PDB entry 6XM6 | X-ray diffraction, 1.45 A resolution | chain A

[Chain A]
Protein: Dioxygenase
From: Sphingobium sp. (strain NBRC 103272 / SYK-6)
Notes: EC 1.13.11.-
UniProt: G2IQT9 (G2IQT9_SPHSK); residues 1-489 here = UniProt positions 1-489
Chain sequence (489 residues; each row starts with the number of its first residue):
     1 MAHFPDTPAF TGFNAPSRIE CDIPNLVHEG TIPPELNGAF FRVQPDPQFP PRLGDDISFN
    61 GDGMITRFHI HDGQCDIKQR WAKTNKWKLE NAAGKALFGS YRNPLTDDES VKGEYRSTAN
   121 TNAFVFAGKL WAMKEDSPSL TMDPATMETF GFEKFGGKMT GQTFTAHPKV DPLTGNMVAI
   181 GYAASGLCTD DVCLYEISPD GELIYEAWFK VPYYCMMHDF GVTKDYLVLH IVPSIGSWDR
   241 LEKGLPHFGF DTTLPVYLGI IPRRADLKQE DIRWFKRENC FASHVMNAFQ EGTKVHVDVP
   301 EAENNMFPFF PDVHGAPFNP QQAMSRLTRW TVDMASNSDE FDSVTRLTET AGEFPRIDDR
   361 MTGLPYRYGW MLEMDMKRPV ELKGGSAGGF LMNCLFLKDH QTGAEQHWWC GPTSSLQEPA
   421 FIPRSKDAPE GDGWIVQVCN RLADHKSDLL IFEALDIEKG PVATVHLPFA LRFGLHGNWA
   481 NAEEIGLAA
Disordered / not traced: 1, 385-388
Ion coordination: Co2+: His-167, His-218, His-284, His-476
Reported in the primary citation:
  - mutagenesis - S283A: unchanged catalytic activity on lignostilbene
  - mutagenesis - S283A: decreased catalytic activity on O2
  - mutagenesis - S283F: decreased catalytic activity on lignostilbene

[Summary]
His-167, His-218, His-284 and His-476 form the Co2+ site. From the paper: S283A reduces catalytic activity on
O2; S283F reduces catalytic activity on lignostilbene.
Chain A is Dioxygenase (Sphingobium sp. (strain NBRC 103272 / SYK-6)); the structure, Crystal structure of
cobalt-bound LSD4 from Sphingobium sp. strain SYK-6, was determined by X-ray diffraction together with 6XM7,
6XM8, 6XM9 and 6XMA from the same study.
